8S38 - chains A and B of the 3 polymer chains in the assembly; structure by X-ray diffraction, 1.89 A resolution.

[Chain A (and B)]
Name: Glutamate dehydrogenase
Organism: Medicago truncatula
Notes: chain B of this document is another copy of the same molecule, construct and numbering; everything in this record applies to it too
UniProt: G7JYL4 (G7JYL4_MEDTR); residues 1-411 here = UniProt positions 1-411
Amino-acid sequence (414 residues; each row starts with the number of its first residue; numbers below 1 keep their minus sign (Ser-2 is residue -2)):
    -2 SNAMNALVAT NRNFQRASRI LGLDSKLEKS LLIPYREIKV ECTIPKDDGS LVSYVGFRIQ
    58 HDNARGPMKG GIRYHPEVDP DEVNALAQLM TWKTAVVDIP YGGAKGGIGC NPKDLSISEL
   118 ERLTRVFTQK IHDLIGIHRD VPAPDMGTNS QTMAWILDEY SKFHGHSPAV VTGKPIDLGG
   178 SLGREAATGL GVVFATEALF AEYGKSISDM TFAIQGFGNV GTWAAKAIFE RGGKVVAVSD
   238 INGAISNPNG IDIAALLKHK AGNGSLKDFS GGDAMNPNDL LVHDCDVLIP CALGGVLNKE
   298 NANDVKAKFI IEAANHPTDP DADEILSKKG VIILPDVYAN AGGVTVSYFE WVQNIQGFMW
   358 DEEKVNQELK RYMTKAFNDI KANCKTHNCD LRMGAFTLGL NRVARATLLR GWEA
Not modelled in the structure: -2 to 4 (chain B: fully traced)
Construct notes: expression tag (-2 to 0)
Metal / ion sites: Ca2+: Ser27, Ile30, Glu38; Na+: Asp44 (together with 1,2-ethanediol) (shared with 1 residue of chain C)
Ligand contacts: NAD (nicotinamide-adenine-dinucleotide): Thr185, Gln212, Gly213, Phe214, Gly215, Asn216, Val217, Gly218, Ser236, Asp237, Ile238, Cys288, Ala289, Leu290, Ala310, Ala311, Asn312, Asn337

[Chain A / chain B interface]
Pairs across the interface - 42 pairs, chain A then chain B:
  Ser115(A) - Glu410(B)
  Glu118(A) - Gly408(B)
  Glu118(A) - Trp409(B)  hydrogen bond (side chain-backbone)
  Glu118(A) - Glu410(B)  hydrogen bond (side chain-backbone)
  Arg119(A) - Glu410(B)  salt bridge
  Arg122(A) - Arg407(B)  hydrogen bond (side chain-backbone)
  Arg122(A) - Gly408(B)
  Arg122(A) - Trp409(B)
  Arg122(A) - Glu410(B)  hydrogen bond (side chain-backbone)
  Arg122(A) - Ala411(B)
  Gln126(A) - Ala411(B)
  Gln148(A) - Leu406(B)  hydrogen bond (side chain-backbone)
  Ala151(A) - Leu406(B)
  Trp152(A) - Leu406(B)
  Trp152(A) - Arg407(B)
  Asp155(A) - Arg407(B)  salt bridge
  Glu156(A) - Ala411(B)
  Lys159(A) - Ala411(B)  hydrogen bond (side chain-backbone)
  His163(A) - Asn60(B)  hydrogen bond (side chain-backbone)
  His163(A) - Gly63(B)  hydrogen bond (side chain-backbone)
  His163(A) - Pro64(B)
  His163(A) - His135(B)
  His163(A) - Arg407(B)
  Pro172(A) - Leu406(B)  hydrophobic
  Asp174(A) - Arg402(B)
  Asp174(A) - Leu406(B)
  Leu175(A) - Ala61(B)
  Leu175(A) - Ala403(B)  hydrophobic
  Leu175(A) - Leu406(B)  hydrophobic
  Leu175(A) - Arg407(B)
  Ile352(A) - Ile352(B)
  Gln353(A) - Val349(B)
  Gln353(A) - Ile352(B)
  Gln353(A) - Gln353(B)  hydrogen bond
  Gly354(A) - Tyr345(B)  hydrogen bond (backbone-side chain)
  Gly354(A) - Trp348(B)
  Gly354(A) - Val349(B)
  Phe355(A) - Tyr345(B)
  Phe355(A) - Val349(B)  hydrophobic
  Phe355(A) - Glu365(B)
  Phe355(A) - Arg368(B)
  Phe355(A) - Tyr369(B)
Interface residues without a listed pair, chain A (21 interface residues in all): Leu154, Gly162
Interface residues without a listed pair, chain B (25 interface residues in all): Pro97, Arg136, Phe346, Trp357

[Summary]
21 residues of chain A face 25 of chain B across their interface, with 10 hydrogen bonds and 2 salt bridges.
Polar contacts include Arg119(A)-Glu410(B), Asp155(A)-Arg407(B) and Glu118(A)-Trp409(B). Bound to chain A:
NAD. The Ca2+ site is built by Ser27(A), Ile30(A) and Glu38(A).
Both chains are Glutamate dehydrogenase (Medicago truncatula). Entry 8S38 (Crystal structure of Medicago
truncatula glutamate dehydrogenase 2 in complex with citrate and NAD) was determined by X-ray diffraction,
deposited together with 8S39, 8S3A, 8S3B, 8S3C and 8S3D.
